2B4X - chains I and L; structure by X-ray diffraction, 2.80 A resolution.

[Chain I]
Protein: Antithrombin-III
Organism: Homo sapiens
Reference sequence: P01008 (ANT3_HUMAN); residues 5-431 here correspond to UniProt positions 37-463 (UniProt number = residue number + 32)
Amino-acid sequence (427 residues; each row starts with the number of its first residue):
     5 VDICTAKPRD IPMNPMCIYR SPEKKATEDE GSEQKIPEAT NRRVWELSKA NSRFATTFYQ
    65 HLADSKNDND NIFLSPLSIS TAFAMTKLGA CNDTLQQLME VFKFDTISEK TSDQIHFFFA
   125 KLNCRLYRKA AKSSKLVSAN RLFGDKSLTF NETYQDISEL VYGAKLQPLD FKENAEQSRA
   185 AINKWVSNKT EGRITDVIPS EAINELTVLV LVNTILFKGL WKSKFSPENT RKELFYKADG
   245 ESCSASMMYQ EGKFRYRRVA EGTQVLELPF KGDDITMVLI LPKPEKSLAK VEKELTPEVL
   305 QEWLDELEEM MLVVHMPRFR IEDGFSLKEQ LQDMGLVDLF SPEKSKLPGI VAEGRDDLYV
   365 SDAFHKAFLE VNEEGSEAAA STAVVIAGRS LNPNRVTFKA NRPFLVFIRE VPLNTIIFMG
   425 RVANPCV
Disordered / not traced: 30-36, 134-135, 355-359
Differences from the reference sequence: engineered mutation Ala-135 (Asn167 in P01008), Leu-220 (Tyr252 in P01008)
UniProt features mapped onto this chain:
  - binding site (heparin): Trp-49, Arg-129, Arg-145
  - site: Arg-393, Ser-394 (Reactive bond)
  - modified residue: Thr-31 (Phosphothreonine), Ser-36 (Phosphoserine)
  - glycosylation (N-linked (GlcNAc...) asparagine): Asn-96, Asn-155 (complex), Asn-192
Disulfides: Cys-8/Cys-128, Cys-21/Cys-95, Cys-247/Cys-430
Covalently attached groups: N-acetylglucosamine (NAG) linked to Asn-96, Asn-155

[Chain L]
Protein: Antithrombin-III
Organism: Homo sapiens
Reference sequence: P01008 (ANT3_HUMAN); residues 5-431 here correspond to UniProt positions 37-463 (UniProt number = residue number + 32)
Amino-acid sequence (427 residues; row label = number of the first residue in the row):
     5 VDICTAKPRD IPMNPMCIYR SPEKKATEDE GSEQKIPEAT NRRVWELSKA NSRFATTFYQ
    65 HLADSKNDND NIFLSPLSIS TAFAMTKLGA CNDTLQQLME VFKFDTISEK TSDQIHFFFA
   125 KLNCRLYRKA NKSSKLVSAN RLFGDKSLTF NETYQDISEL VYGAKLQPLD FKENAEQSRA
   185 AINKWVSNKT EGRITDVIPS EAINELTVLV LVNTIYFKGL WKSKFSPENT RKELFYKADG
   245 ESCSASMMYQ EGKFRYRRVA EGTQVLELPF KGDDITMVLI LPKPEKSLAK VEKELTPEVL
   305 QEWLDELEEM MLVVHMPRFR IEDGFSLKEQ LQDMGLVDLF SPEKSKLPGI VAEGRDDLYV
   365 SDAFHKAFLE VNEEGSEAAA STAVVIAGRS LNPNRVTFKA NRPFLVFIRE VPLNTIIFMG
   425 RVANPCV
Disordered / not traced: 27-42, 396
UniProt features mapped onto this chain:
  - binding site (heparin): Trp-49, Arg-129, Arg-145
  - site: Arg-393, Ser-394 (Reactive bond)
  - modified residue: Thr-31 (Phosphothreonine), Ser-36 (Phosphoserine)
  - glycosylation (N-linked (GlcNAc...) asparagine): Asn-96, Asn-135, Asn-155 (complex), Asn-192
Disulfides: Cys-8/Cys-128, Cys-21/Cys-95, Cys-247/Cys-430
Covalently attached groups: N-acetylglucosamine (NAG) linked to Asn-155, Asn-192

[Interface between chain I and chain L]
Residue-residue contacts (37):
  Lys-228(I) with Glu-255(L), salt bridge
  Glu-232(I) with Tyr-260(L), hydrogen bond; Arg-262(L), salt bridge
  Ser-385(I) with Met-315(L)
  Thr-386(I) with Met-315(L); Leu-316(L); Val-317(L)
  Ala-387(I) with Met-315(L), hydrogen bond (backbone-backbone); Leu-316(L); Val-317(L), hydrogen bond (backbone-backbone)
  Val-388(I) with Gln-268(L), hydrogen bond (backbone-side chain); Val-317(L)
  Val-389(I) with Tyr-260(L), hydrophobic; Leu-270(L), hydrophobic; Leu-316(L), hydrophobic; Val-317(L), hydrogen bond (backbone-backbone); Val-318(L); His-319(L), hydrogen bond (backbone-backbone)
  Ile-390(I) with Met-251(L), hydrophobic; Leu-285(L); His-319(L)
  Ala-391(I) with Met-251(L); Leu-285(L), hydrophobic; His-319(L), hydrogen bond (backbone-backbone); Pro-321(L)
  Gly-392(I) with Phe-239(L); Met-251(L); Phe-408(L)
  Arg-393(I) with Glu-237(L), salt bridge; Phe-239(L); Arg-406(L)
  Ser-394(I) with Leu-238(L); Phe-239(L); Tyr-240(L), hydrogen bond (backbone-backbone); Asn-405(L), hydrogen bond; Arg-406(L)
  Asn-396(I) with Tyr-240(L), hydrogen bond
Interface residues without a listed pair, chain I (16 interface residues in all): Lys-257, Leu-395, Pro-397
Interface residues without a listed pair, chain L (23 interface residues in all): Lys-236, Met-320, Pro-429

[Summary]
16 residues of chain I and 23 residues of chain L are in contact; the contacts include 10 hydrogen bonds and 3
salt bridges. Among the polar pairs are Lys-228(I)/Glu-255(L), Glu-232(I)/Arg-262(L) and
Arg-393(I)/Glu-237(L). Covalently linked N-acetylglucosamine: at Asn-96(I) and Asn-155(I).
Chain I is Antithrombin-III and chain L is Antithrombin-III, both from Homo sapiens; the structure, Crystal
Structure of Antithrombin-III, was determined by X-ray diffraction.
